7D54 - chains A and B; structure by X-ray diffraction, 1.85 A resolution.

[Chain A (and B)]
Name: Glutamine amidotransferase class-I
From: Mycolicibacterium smegmatis
Notes: EC 6.3.5.2; chain B of this document is another copy of the same molecule, construct and numbering; everything in this record applies to it too
Sequence (242 residues; numbered -1 to 240; the number before each row is that of its first residue; numbers below 1 keep their minus sign (Glu-1 is residue -1)):
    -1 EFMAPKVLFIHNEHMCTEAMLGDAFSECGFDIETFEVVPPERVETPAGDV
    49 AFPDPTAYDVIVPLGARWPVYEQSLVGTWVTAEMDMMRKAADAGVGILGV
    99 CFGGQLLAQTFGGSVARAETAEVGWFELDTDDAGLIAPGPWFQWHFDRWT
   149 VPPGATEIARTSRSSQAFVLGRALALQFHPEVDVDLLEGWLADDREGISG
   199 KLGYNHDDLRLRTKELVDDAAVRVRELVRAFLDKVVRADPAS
Modified residues: Cys99 (cysteinesulfonic acid; OCS)
Small-molecule neighbours: glutamine (GLN): Cys14, Ala64, Arg65, Cys99, Trp142, His143, Phe144, His177, Trp188

[Chain A / chain B interface]
Pairs across the interface - 30 pairs, chain A then chain B:
  Gln71(A) - Val149(B)
  Gln71(A) - Pro150(B)  hydrogen bond (side chain-backbone)
  Gln71(A) - Gly152(B)
  Gln71(A) - Ala153(B)  hydrogen bond (side chain-backbone)
  Val74(A) - Gly110(B)
  Val74(A) - Ser112(B)
  Val74(A) - Thr148(B)
  Gly75(A) - Pro151(B)
  Gln107(A) - Ser112(B)
  Gly110(A) - Tyr69(B)
  Gly110(A) - Ala114(B)
  Gly110(A) - Arg115(B)  hydrogen bond (backbone-backbone)
  Gly111(A) - Ala114(B)
  Gly111(A) - Arg115(B)
  Ser112(A) - Ala114(B)
  Ser112(A) - Arg115(B)  hydrogen bond (side chain-backbone)
  Ser112(A) - Ala116(B)
  Ser112(A) - Glu117(B)  hydrogen bond
  Ser112(A) - Arg146(B)  hydrogen bond
  Val113(A) - Glu117(B)
  Val113(A) - Arg146(B)  hydrogen bond (backbone-side chain)
  Ala114(A) - Glu117(B)
  Ala114(A) - Arg146(B)
  Thr148(A) - Arg115(B)
  Thr148(A) - Ala116(B)
  Thr148(A) - Glu117(B)  hydrogen bond
  Val149(A) - Arg115(B)  hydrogen bond (backbone-side chain)
  Pro150(A) - Arg115(B)
  Pro151(A) - Arg115(B)
  Ser240(A) - Gln71(B)
Interface residues without a listed pair, chain A (17 interface residues in all): Tyr69, Thr79, Met82
Interface residues without a listed pair, chain B (16 interface residues in all): Gly111

[Overview]
The interface between chain A and chain B involves 17 residues on one side and 16 on the other, with 9
hydrogen bonds. Polar pairs include Gln71(A)-Pro150(B), Gln71(A)-Ala153(B) and Ser112(A)-Arg115(B). Chain A
binds glutamine.
Both chains are Glutamine amidotransferase class-I (Mycolicibacterium smegmatis). Entry 7D54 (Crstal structure
MsGATase with Gln) was determined by X-ray diffraction together with 7D50 and 7D53 from the same study.
